PDB entry 4N65 | X-ray diffraction, 1.82 A resolution | chains A and B

[Chain A (and B)]
Molecule: FMN-dependent NADH-azoreductase 1
Source organism: Pseudomonas aeruginosa
Notes: EC 1.7.-.-; chain B of this document is another copy of the same molecule, construct and numbering; everything in this record applies to it too
UniProtKB: Q9I5F3 (AZOR1_PSEAE); residues 1-212 here = UniProt positions 1-212
Amino-acid sequence (212 residues; numbered 1 to 212; the number before each row is that of its first residue):
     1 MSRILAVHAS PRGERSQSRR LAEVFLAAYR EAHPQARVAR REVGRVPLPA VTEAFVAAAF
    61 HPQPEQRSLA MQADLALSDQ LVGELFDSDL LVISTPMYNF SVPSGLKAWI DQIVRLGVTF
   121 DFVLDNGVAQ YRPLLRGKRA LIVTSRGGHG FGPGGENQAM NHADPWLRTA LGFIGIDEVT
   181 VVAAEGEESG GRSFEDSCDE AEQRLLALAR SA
Disordered / not traced: 1, 127-128, 191-192 (chain B: 1, 124-129, 187-195, 211-212)
Swiss-Prot annotation at these positions:
  - binding site (FMN): S10, S16 to S18, M97 to F100, S145 to G148, E187
  - binding site (substrate): N99, Y131, E188
  - site: Y131 (Important in the architecture of the active site)
  - mutagenesis: Y131 (Y131F: 2-fold increase in specific activity towards methyl red and 20% decrease in specific activity towards balsalazide. 2.5-fold increase in the kcat with NADH as substrate)
Residues lining bound ligands:
  - AQN (9,10-dioxo-9,10-dihydroanthracene-2-sulfonic acid): F60, F120, Y131, F173
  - FMN (flavin mononucleotide): S10, R12, R15, S16, Q17, S18, R19, P96, M97, Y98, N99, F100, S145, R146, G147, G148, F151, E187, E188
From the paper describing this entry:
  - binding site for AQN: F60, F100, F120, Y131, F173

[How chain A and chain B interact]
Pairs across the interface (54):
  P11(A) with V51(B); T52(B); E53(B)
  R12(A) with E53(B)
  G13(A) with E53(B), hydrogen bond (backbone-side chain)
  R45(A) with E53(B), salt bridge
  A50(A) with S104(B)
  V51(A) with P11(B); Y98(B), hydrophobic
  T52(A) with P11(B)
  E53(A) with P11(B); R12(B); G13(B), hydrogen bond (side chain-backbone); R45(B), salt bridge
  V56(A) with Y98(B)
  Y98(A) with V51(B), hydrophobic; V56(B); K107(B), hydrogen bond (backbone-side chain)
  N99(A) with I110(B); D111(B), hydrogen bond; V114(B); W166(B), hydrogen bond (backbone-side chain)
  F100(A) with W166(B); T169(B); F173(B), hydrophobic
  S101(A) with K107(B); W166(B)
  V102(A) with K107(B), hydrogen bond (backbone-side chain)
  S104(A) with A50(B); S104(B); K107(B); A108(B); D111(B)
  K107(A) with Y98(B), hydrogen bond (side chain-backbone); S101(B); V102(B), hydrogen bond (side chain-backbone); S104(B)
  A108(A) with S104(B)
  I110(A) with N99(B)
  D111(A) with Y98(B); N99(B), hydrogen bond; S104(B)
  V114(A) with N99(B)
  H162(A) with H162(B), hydrogen bond; W166(B); T169(B)
  W166(A) with N99(B), hydrogen bond (side chain-backbone); F100(B); S101(B); H162(B)
  T169(A) with F100(B); M160(B)
  F173(A) with F100(B), hydrophobic
  E188(A) with Y131(B), hydrogen bond
Other interface residues (no listed pair), chain A (30 interface residues in all): R15, P103, M160, P165, A170
Other interface residues (no listed pair), chain B (31 interface residues in all): R15, F60, P103, P165, A170

[In short]
The interface between chain A and chain B involves 30 residues on one side and 31 on the other, with 12
hydrogen bonds and 2 salt bridges. Polar contacts include R45(A)-E53(B), G13(A)-E53(B) and Y98(A)-K107(B).
From the paper: a binding site for AQN at F60(A), F100(A) and F120(A) among others.
Chain A and chain B are both FMN-dependent NADH-azoreductase 1 (Pseudomonas aeruginosa); the structure,
Crystal structure of paAzoR1 bound to anthraquinone-2-sulphonate, was determined by X-ray diffraction together
with 4N9Q from the same study.
